Entry 2RMU (X-ray diffraction, 3.00 A resolution); this record covers chains 3 and 4 of the 4 polymer chains in the assembly.

Chain 3:
Name: Human rhinovirus 14 coat protein (subunit VP3)
Organism: Human rhinovirus 14
UniProtKB: P03303 (POLG_HRV14); residues 1-236 here correspond to UniProt positions 331-566 (UniProt number = residue number + 330)
Chain sequence (236 residues; numbered 1 to 236; the number before each row is that of its first residue):
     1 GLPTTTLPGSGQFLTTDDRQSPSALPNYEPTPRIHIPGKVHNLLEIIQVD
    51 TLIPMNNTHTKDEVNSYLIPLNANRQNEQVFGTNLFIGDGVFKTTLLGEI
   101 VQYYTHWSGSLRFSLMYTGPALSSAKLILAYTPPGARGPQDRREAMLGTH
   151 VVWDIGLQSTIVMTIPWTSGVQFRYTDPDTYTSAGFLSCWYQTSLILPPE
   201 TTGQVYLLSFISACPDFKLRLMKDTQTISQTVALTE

Chain 4:
Name: Human rhinovirus 14 coat protein (subunit VP4)
Organism: Human rhinovirus 14
UniProtKB: P03303 (POLG_HRV14); residues 1-68 here = UniProt positions 1-68
Chain sequence (68 residues; row label = number of the first residue in the row):
     1 GAQVSTQKSGSHENQNILTNGSNQTFTVINYYKDAASTSSAGQSLSMDPS
    51 KFTEPVKDLMLKGAPALN
Not modelled in the structure: 1-28

Chain 3 / chain 4 interface:
Pairs across the interface - 32 pairs, chain 3 then chain 4:
  Asp18(3) - Ser39(4)
  Asp18(3) - Ser40(4)  hydrogen bond (side chain-backbone)
  Arg19(3) - Ser39(4)
  Gln20(3) - Ile29(4)
  Gln20(3) - Asn30(4)  hydrogen bond
  Gln20(3) - Tyr31(4)
  Gln20(3) - Tyr32(4)
  Gln20(3) - Ser37(4)
  Ser21(3) - Tyr32(4)
  Ser21(3) - Ser37(4)  hydrogen bond (backbone-side chain)
  Pro22(3) - Tyr32(4)
  Ser23(3) - Asp34(4)
  Ser23(3) - Ser37(4)
  Pro26(3) - Asp34(4)
  Asn27(3) - Asp34(4)  hydrogen bond (backbone-side chain)
  Gly38(3) - Phe52(4)
  Lys39(3) - Lys51(4)  hydrogen bond (backbone-side chain)
  Lys39(3) - Phe52(4)
  Val40(3) - Phe52(4)  hydrophobic
  His41(3) - Ser44(4)
  His41(3) - Ser46(4)
  His41(3) - Met47(4)
  Asn42(3) - Met47(4)
  Glu45(3) - Met47(4)
  Glu45(3) - Asp48(4)  hydrogen bond (side chain-backbone)
  Glu45(3) - Pro49(4)
  Gln48(3) - Thr53(4)
  Val49(3) - Phe52(4)  hydrophobic
  Val49(3) - Thr53(4)
  Gln158(3) - Pro65(4)
  Gln158(3) - Ala66(4)  hydrogen bond (side chain-backbone)
  Gln158(3) - Leu67(4)  hydrogen bond (side chain-backbone)
Interface residues without a listed pair, chain 3 (20 interface residues in all): Leu25, Leu44, Leu157
Interface residues without a listed pair, chain 4 (21 interface residues in all): Thr38, Gln43

Summary:
20 residues of chain 3 and 21 residues of chain 4 are in contact; the contacts include 8 hydrogen bonds. Among
the polar pairs are Asp18(3)-Ser40(4), Gln20(3)-Asn30(4) and Ser21(3)-Ser37(4).
Chain 3 is Human rhinovirus 14 coat protein (subunit VP3) and chain 4 is Human rhinovirus 14 coat protein
(subunit VP4), both from Human rhinovirus 14; the structure, Three-dimensional structures of drug-resistant
mutants of human rhinovirus 14, was determined by X-ray diffraction together with 1RMU from the same study.
